PDB entry 1KC8 | X-ray diffraction, 3.01 A resolution | chains A and C of the 30 polymer chains in the assembly

== Chain A ==
Molecule: 23S RRNA
From: Haloarcula marismortui
Sequence (2922 nucleotides; each row starts with the number of its first residue):
     2 UUGGCUACUA UGCCAGCUGG UGGAUUGCUC GGCUCAGGCG CUGAUGAAGG ACGUGCCAAG
    62 CUGCGAUAAG CCAUGGGGAG CCGCACGGAG GCGAAGAACC AUGGAUUUCC GAAUGAGAAU
   122 CUCUCUAACA AUUGCUUCGC GCAAUGAGGA ACCCCGAGAA CUGAAACAUC UCAGUAUCGG
   182 GAGGAACAGA AAACGCAAUG UGAUGUCGUU AGUAACCGCG AGUGAACGCG AUACAGCCCA
   242 AACCGAAGCC CUCACGGGCA AUGUGGUGUC AGGGCUACCU CUCAUCAGCC GACCGUCUCG
   302 ACGAAGUCUC UUGGAACAGA GCGUGAUACA GGGUGACAAC CCCGUACUCG AGACCAGUAC
   362 GACGUGCGGU AGUGCCAGAG UAGCGGGGGU UGGAUAUCCC UCGCGAAUAA CGCAGGCAUC
   422 GACUGCGAAG GCUAAACACA ACCUGAGACC GAUAGUGAAC AAGUAGUGUG AACGAACGCU
   482 GCAAAGUACC CUCAGAAGGG AGGCGAAAUA GAGCAUGAAA UCAGUUGGCG AUCGAGCGAC
   542 AGGGCAUACA AGGUCCCUCG ACGAAUGACC GACGCGCGAG CGUCCAGUAA GACUCACGGG
   602 AAGCCGAUGU UCUGUCGUAC GUUUUGAAAA ACGAGCCAGG GAGUGUGUCU GCAUGGCAAG
   662 UCUAACCGGA GUAUCCGGGG AGGCACAGGG AAACCGACAU GGCCGCAGGG CUUUGCCCGA
   722 GGGCCGCCGU CUUCAAGGGC GGGGAGCCAU GUGGACACGA CCCGAAUCCG GACGAUCUAC
   782 GCAUGGACAA GAUGAAGCGU GCCGAAAGGC ACGUGGAAGU CUGUUAGAGU UGGUGUCCUA
   842 CAAUACCCUC UCGUGAUCUA UGUGUAGGGG UGAAAGGCCC AUCGAGUCCG GCAACAGCUG
   902 GUUCCAAUCG AAACAUGUCG AAGCAUGACC UCCGCCGAGG UAGUCUGUGA GGUAGAGCGA
   962 CCGAUUGGUG UGUCCGCCUC CGAGAGGAGU CGGCACACCU GUCAAACUCC AAACUUACAG
  1022 ACGCCGUUUG ACGCGGGGAU UCCGGUGCGC GGGGUAAGCC UGUGUACCAG GAGGGGAACA
  1082 ACCCAGAGAU AGGUUAAGGU CCCCAAGUGU GGAUUAAGUG UAAUCCUCUG AAGGUGGUCU
  1142 CGAGCCCUAG ACAGCCGGGA GGUGAGCUUA GAAGCAGCUA CCCUCUAAGA AAAGCGUAAC
  1202 AGCUUACCGG CCGAGGUUUG AGGCGCCCAA AAUGAUCGGG ACUCAAAUCC ACCACCGAGA
  1262 CCUGUCCGUA CCACUCAUAC UGGUAAUCGA GUAGAUUGGC GCUCUAAUUG GAUGGAAGUA
  1322 GGGGUGAAAA CUCCUAUGGA CCGAUUAGUG ACGAAAAUCC UGGCCAUAGU AGCAGCGAUA
  1382 GUCGGGUGAG AACCCCGACG GCCUAAUGGA UAAGGGUUCC UCAGCACUGC UGAUCAGCUG
  1442 AGGGUUAGCC GGUCCUAAGU CAUACCGCAA CUCGACUAUG ACGAAAUGGG AAACGGGUUA
  1502 AUAUUCCCGU GCCACUAUGC AGUGAAAGUU GACGCCCUGG GGUCGAUCAC GCUGGGCAUU
  1562 CGCCCAGUCG AACCGUCCAA CUCCGUGGAA GCCGUAAUGG CAGGAAGCGG ACGAACGGCG
  1622 GCAUAGGGAA ACGUGAUUCA ACCUGGGGCC CAUGAAAAGA CGAGCAUAGU GUCCGUACCG
  1682 AGAACCGACA CAGGUGUCCA UGGCGGCGAA AGCCAAGGCC UGUCGGGAGC AACCAACGUU
  1742 AGGGAAUUCG GCAAGUUAGU CCCGUACCUU CGGAAGAAGG GAUGCCUGCU CCGGAACGGA
  1802 GCAGGUCGCA GUGACUCGGA AGCUCGGACU GUCUAGUAAC AACAUAGGUG ACCGCAAAUC
  1862 CGCAAGGACU CGUACGGUCA CUGAAUCCUG CCCAGUGCAG GUAUCUGAAC ACCUCGUACA
  1922 AGAGGACGAA GGACCUGUCA ACGGCGGGGG UAACUAUGAC CCUCUUAAGG UAGCGUAGUA
  1982 CCUUGCCGCA UCAGUAGCGG CUUGCAUGAA UGGAUUAACC AGAGCUUCAC UGUCCCAACG
  2042 UUGGGCCCGG UGAACUGUAC AUUCCAGUGC GGAGUCUGGA GACACCCAGG GGGAAGCGAA
  2102 GACCCUAUGG AGCUUUACUG CAGGCUGUCG CUGAGACGUG GUCGCCGAUG UGCAGCAUAG
  2162 GUAGGAGACA CUACACAGGU ACCCGCGCUA GCGGGCCACC GAGUCAACAG UGAAAUACUA
  2222 CCCGUCGGUG ACUGCGACUC UCACUCCGGG AGGAGGACAC CGAUAGCCGG GCAGUUUGAC
  2282 UGGGGCGGUA CGCGCUCGAA AAGAUAUCGA GCGCGCCCUA UGGCUAUCUC AGCCGGGACA
  2342 GAGACCCGGC GAAGAGUGCA AGAGCAAAAG AUAGCUUGAC AGUGUUCUUC CCAACGAGGA
  2402 ACGCUGACGC GAAAGCGUGG UCUAGCGAAC CAAUUAGCCU GCUUGAUGCG GGCAAUUGAU
  2462 GACAGAAAAG CUACCCUAGG GAUAACAGAG UCGUCACUCG CAAGAGCACA UAUCGACCGA
  2522 GUGGCUUGCU ACCUCGAUGU CGGUUCCCUC CAUCCUGCCC GUGCAGAAGC GGGCAAGGGU
  2582 GAGGUUGUUC GCCUAUUAAA GGAGGUCGUG AGCUGGGUUU AGACCGUCGU GAGACAGGUC
  2642 GGCUGCUAUC UACUGGGUGU GUAAUGGUGU CUGACAAGAA CGACCGUAUA GUACGAGAGG
  2702 AACUACGGUU GGUGGCCACU GGUGUACCGG UUGUUCGAGA GAGCACGUGC CGGGUAGCCA
  2762 CGCCACACGG GGUAAGAGCU GAACGCAUCU AAGCUCGAAA CCCACUUGGA AAAGAGACAC
  2822 CGCCGAGGUC CCGCGUACAA GACGCGGUCG AUAGACUCGG GGUGUGCGCG UCGAGGUAAC
  2882 GAGACGUUAA GCCCACGAGC ACUAACAGAC CAAAGCCAUC AU
Unresolved in the structure: 2-9, 126-127, 715, 971-998, 1560, 1952-1963, 2137-2236, 2339-2343, 2665-2666, 2915-2923
Differences from the reference sequence: conflict C560 (U3155 in 3377779)
Ion coordination: Mg2+ site 1 near G28 (its only coordinating residue here); Na+ site 1: C40, G41; Na+ site 2: G56, A59, G61; Na+ site 3 near U108 (its only coordinating residue here); Mg2+ site 2 near U115 (its only coordinating residue here); Na+ site 4: C141, G142; Na+ site 5 near U146 (its only coordinating residue here); Mg2+ site 3: C162, U2276; K+ site 1: C162, U163, U172; Mg2+ site 4: A165, A167, C168; Na+ site 6: A165, A166; Mg2+ site 5: A166, G219; 97 more Mg2+ sites not listed; 64 more Na+ sites not listed; 2 more K+ sites not listed
Residues lining bound ligands:
  - blasticidin s (BLS), molecule 1: A2007, G2285, G2286, C2287, U2628, A2635, C2636, A2637
  - blasticidin s (BLS), molecule 2: C2104, C2105, G2284, G2285, U2473, A2474, A2485, A2635, C2636, A2637

== Chain C ==
Name: Ribosomal protein L2
From: Haloarcula marismortui
UniProtKB: P20276 (RL2_HALMA); residue numbers follow UniProt; this construct covers 1-239
Sequence (239 residues; numbered 1 to 239; the number before each row is that of its first residue):
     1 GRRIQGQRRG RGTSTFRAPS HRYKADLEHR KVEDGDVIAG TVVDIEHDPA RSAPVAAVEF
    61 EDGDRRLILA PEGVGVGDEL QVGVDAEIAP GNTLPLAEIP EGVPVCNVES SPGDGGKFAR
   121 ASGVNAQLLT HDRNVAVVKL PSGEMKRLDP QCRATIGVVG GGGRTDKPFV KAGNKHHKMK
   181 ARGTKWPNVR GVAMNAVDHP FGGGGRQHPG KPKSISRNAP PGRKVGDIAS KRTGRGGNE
Unresolved in the structure: 238-239
Ion coordination: Mg2+ site 1: Asp-26 (shared with C1872(A), G1873(A) of chain A); Mg2+ site 2: Asn-188 (shared with A1845(A), U1846(A), G1884(A) of chain A); Na+: Phe-201, His-208; Mg2+ site 3: Gln-207 (shared with U1883(A), U2012(A) of chain A)

== Interface between chain A and chain C ==
Contacting residue pairs (261):
  C781(A) / Thr-15(C)  hydrogen bond to the sugar
  G782(A) / Ser-14(C)  hydrogen bond to the sugar
  G782(A) / Thr-15(C)  hydrogen bond to the sugar
  C783(A) / Ser-14(C)  sugar contact
  C783(A) / His-21(C)  hydrogen bond to the phosphate
  C783(A) / Lys-180(C)  phosphate contact
  A784(A) / His-21(C)  salt bridge to the phosphate
  A784(A) / Arg-22(C)  salt bridge to the phosphate
  G820(A) / Lys-171(C)  salt bridge to the phosphate
  G820(A) / Ala-172(C)  hydrogen bond to the base
  G820(A) / Gly-173(C)  hydrogen bond to the base
  A857(A) / Ala-172(C)  base contact
  A857(A) / Gly-173(C)  phosphate contact
  A857(A) / His-176(C)  sugar contact
  A857(A) / His-177(C)  salt bridge to the phosphate
  A857(A) / Trp-186(C)  base contact
  U866(A) / Arg-11(C)  hydrogen bond to the sugar
  U866(A) / Thr-13(C)  sugar contact
  A867(A) / Arg-11(C)  salt bridge to the phosphate
  G870(A) / Arg-3(C)  salt bridge to the phosphate
  G871(A) / Arg-2(C)  hydrogen bond to the base
  G871(A) / Arg-3(C)  salt bridge to the phosphate
  G871(A) / Arg-8(C)  salt bridge to the phosphate
  G871(A) / Arg-11(C)  hydrogen bond to the phosphate
  U872(A) / Arg-2(C)  hydrogen bond to the base
  U872(A) / Arg-8(C)  hydrogen bond to the base
  U872(A) / Thr-13(C)  hydrogen bond to the phosphate
  U872(A) / Phe-16(C)  phosphate contact
  G873(A) / Arg-2(C)  base contact
  G873(A) / Arg-8(C)  hydrogen bond to the base
  G873(A) / Thr-15(C)  phosphate contact
  G873(A) / Lys-185(C)  salt bridge to the phosphate
  G873(A) / Asp-198(C)  hydrogen bond to the base
  A874(A) / Lys-185(C)  salt bridge to the phosphate
  A874(A) / Pro-187(C)  sugar contact
  A874(A) / Val-189(C)  sugar contact
  A875(A) / Val-189(C)  sugar contact
  A875(A) / Ala-193(C)  hydrogen bond to the sugar
  A875(A) / Met-194(C)  base contact
  A875(A) / Asp-198(C)  base contact
  G877(A) / Asn-195(C)  hydrogen bond to the sugar
  G877(A) / Val-197(C)  base contact
  G878(A) / Arg-2(C)  hydrogen bond to the base
  C879(A) / Arg-2(C)  base contact
  A886(A) / Gly-1(C)  hydrogen bond to the base
  A886(A) / Arg-2(C)  base contact
  G1460(A) / Arg-17(C)  salt bridge to the phosphate
  C1652(A) / Ser-52(C)  phosphate contact
  C1652(A) / Arg-164(C)  hydrogen bond to the base
  C1652(A) / Thr-165(C)  base contact
  C1652(A) / Lys-167(C)  hydrogen bond to the base
  C1652(A) / Phe-169(C)  stacking on the base
  C1652(A) / Lys-178(C)  hydrogen bond to the base
  A1653(A) / His-47(C)  salt bridge to the phosphate
  A1653(A) / Ser-52(C)  hydrogen bond to the phosphate
  A1653(A) / His-177(C)  stacking on the base
  A1653(A) / Lys-178(C)  sugar contact
  U1654(A) / Lys-24(C)  hydrogen bond to the sugar
  U1654(A) / His-47(C)  stacking on the base
  U1654(A) / Pro-49(C)  phosphate contact
  C1844(A) / Arg-190(C)  salt bridge to the phosphate
  C1844(A) / Gln-207(C)  hydrogen bond to the phosphate
  A1845(A) / Pro-187(C)  phosphate contact
  A1845(A) / Asn-188(C)  phosphate contact
  A1845(A) / Val-189(C)  phosphate contact
  A1845(A) / Arg-190(C)  salt bridge to the phosphate
  U1846(A) / Ala-172(C)  hydrogen bond to the sugar
  U1846(A) / Trp-186(C)  sugar contact
  U1846(A) / Pro-187(C)  phosphate contact
  U1846(A) / Asn-188(C)  hydrogen bond to the phosphate
  A1847(A) / Phe-169(C)  hydrogen bond to the phosphate
  A1847(A) / Val-170(C)  hydrogen bond to the sugar
  A1847(A) / Lys-175(C)  salt bridge to the phosphate
  A1847(A) / Trp-186(C)  hydrogen bond to the phosphate
  G1848(A) / Pro-168(C)  phosphate contact
  G1848(A) / Phe-169(C)  hydrogen bond to the phosphate
  U1850(A) / Arg-235(C)  hydrogen bond to the phosphate
  G1851(A) / Gly-226(C)  base contact
  G1851(A) / Asp-227(C)  hydrogen bond to the base
  G1851(A) / Thr-233(C)  sugar contact
  G1851(A) / Gly-234(C)  sugar contact
  G1851(A) / Arg-235(C)  salt bridge to the phosphate
  A1852(A) / Asp-227(C)  sugar contact
  A1852(A) / Ile-228(C)  hydrogen bond to the sugar
  A1852(A) / Ser-230(C)  phosphate contact
  A1852(A) / Lys-231(C)  phosphate contact
  A1852(A) / Arg-232(C)  sugar contact
  C1853(A) / Arg-217(C)  hydrogen bond to the sugar
  C1853(A) / Ile-228(C)  sugar contact
  C1853(A) / Ala-229(C)  sugar contact
  C1853(A) / Lys-231(C)  salt bridge to the phosphate
  C1854(A) / Lys-231(C)  salt bridge to the phosphate
  G1855(A) / Phe-118(C)  base contact
  G1855(A) / Leu-140(C)  base contact
  G1855(A) / Pro-141(C)  base contact
  G1855(A) / Ser-142(C)  hydrogen bond to the base
  G1855(A) / Glu-144(C)  hydrogen bond to the sugar
  G1855(A) / Lys-146(C)  hydrogen bond to the phosphate
  C1856(A) / Lys-117(C)  sugar contact
  C1856(A) / Lys-146(C)  salt bridge to the phosphate
  A1857(A) / Ser-110(C)  hydrogen bond to the phosphate
  A1857(A) / Lys-117(C)  phosphate contact
  A1859(A) / Arg-217(C)  hydrogen bond to the phosphate
  U1860(A) / Arg-9(C)  hydrogen bond to the base
  U1860(A) / Arg-217(C)  salt bridge to the phosphate
  U1860(A) / Lys-224(C)  salt bridge to the phosphate
  U1860(A) / Ile-228(C)  sugar contact
  C1861(A) / Gly-6(C)  hydrogen bond to the sugar
  C1861(A) / Gln-7(C)  hydrogen bond to the sugar
  C1861(A) / Gly-10(C)  hydrogen bond to the sugar
  C1861(A) / Pro-221(C)  phosphate contact
  C1861(A) / Lys-224(C)  phosphate contact
  C1862(A) / Arg-3(C)  hydrogen bond to the phosphate
  C1862(A) / Gln-7(C)  hydrogen bond to the phosphate
  C1862(A) / Gly-10(C)  sugar contact
  C1862(A) / Arg-11(C)  sugar contact
  C1862(A) / Pro-221(C)  phosphate contact
  G1863(A) / Arg-3(C)  salt bridge to the phosphate
  G1868(A) / Gly-10(C)  hydrogen bond to the base
  A1869(A) / Arg-9(C)  base contact
  A1869(A) / Gly-12(C)  sugar contact
  A1869(A) / Phe-16(C)  sugar contact
  A1869(A) / Arg-17(C)  phosphate contact
  C1870(A) / Arg-9(C)  sugar contact
  C1870(A) / Phe-16(C)  sugar contact
  C1870(A) / Arg-17(C)  phosphate contact
  C1870(A) / Ala-18(C)  hydrogen bond to the phosphate
  C1870(A) / Gly-183(C)  phosphate contact
  U1871(A) / Ala-18(C)  phosphate contact
  U1871(A) / Gly-183(C)  hydrogen bond to the phosphate
  C1872(A) / Ala-18(C)  phosphate contact
  C1872(A) / Ser-20(C)  hydrogen bond to the phosphate
  C1872(A) / Tyr-23(C)  base contact
  C1872(A) / Lys-24(C)  base contact
  C1872(A) / Ala-25(C)  hydrogen bond to the sugar
  C1872(A) / Asp-26(C)  hydrogen bond to the base
  C1872(A) / Ala-50(C)  sugar contact
  G1873(A) / Asp-26(C)  phosphate contact
  G1873(A) / Leu-27(C)  phosphate contact
  G1873(A) / Arg-51(C)  phosphate contact
  G1873(A) / Arg-120(C)  salt bridge to the phosphate
  U1874(A) / Arg-51(C)  salt bridge to the phosphate
  U1874(A) / Lys-117(C)  hydrogen bond to the sugar
  U1874(A) / Phe-118(C)  sugar contact
  U1874(A) / Ala-119(C)  hydrogen bond to the sugar
  U1874(A) / Arg-120(C)  salt bridge to the phosphate
  U1874(A) / Ala-121(C)  phosphate contact
  A1875(A) / Phe-118(C)  phosphate contact
  A1875(A) / Ala-119(C)  hydrogen bond to the phosphate
  A1875(A) / Arg-120(C)  hydrogen bond to the phosphate
  A1875(A) / Ala-121(C)  hydrogen bond to the phosphate
  A1875(A) / Val-124(C)  phosphate contact
  A1875(A) / Pro-141(C)  sugar contact
  A1875(A) / Ser-142(C)  hydrogen bond to the sugar
  C1876(A) / Ala-121(C)  sugar contact
  C1876(A) / Ser-122(C)  hydrogen bond to the sugar
  C1876(A) / Gly-123(C)  hydrogen bond to the base
  C1876(A) / Val-124(C)  base contact
  C1876(A) / Pro-141(C)  phosphate contact
  C1876(A) / Gly-162(C)  base contact
  C1876(A) / Gly-163(C)  hydrogen bond to the base
  C1876(A) / Arg-164(C)  hydrogen bond to the phosphate
  C1876(A) / Thr-165(C)  hydrogen bond to the sugar
  G1877(A) / Arg-164(C)  salt bridge to the phosphate
  G1877(A) / Lys-178(C)  salt bridge to the phosphate
  G1878(A) / Arg-182(C)  salt bridge to the phosphate
  U1879(A) / Arg-9(C)  hydrogen bond to the phosphate
  U1879(A) / Gly-183(C)  phosphate contact
  U1879(A) / Thr-184(C)  hydrogen bond to the phosphate
  C1880(A) / Gly-6(C)  phosphate contact
  C1880(A) / Arg-9(C)  salt bridge to the phosphate
  C1880(A) / Val-225(C)  sugar contact
  C1880(A) / Gly-226(C)  hydrogen bond to the sugar
  A1881(A) / His-199(C)  salt bridge to the phosphate
  A1881(A) / Phe-201(C)  phosphate contact
  A1881(A) / Lys-213(C)  sugar contact
  A1881(A) / Val-225(C)  phosphate contact
  A1881(A) / Gly-226(C)  hydrogen bond to the sugar
  C1882(A) / Arg-190(C)  phosphate contact
  C1882(A) / Gly-191(C)  hydrogen bond to the phosphate
  C1882(A) / Val-192(C)  hydrogen bond to the phosphate
  C1882(A) / Phe-201(C)  phosphate contact
  C1882(A) / Lys-213(C)  sugar contact
  U1883(A) / Arg-190(C)  salt bridge to the phosphate
  G1884(A) / Arg-190(C)  base contact
  G1898(A) / Pro-212(C)  sugar contact
  G1898(A) / Ser-214(C)  hydrogen bond to the sugar
  C1899(A) / Ser-214(C)  sugar contact
  C1899(A) / Ile-215(C)  sugar contact
  C1899(A) / Ser-216(C)  sugar contact
  C1899(A) / Ala-229(C)  sugar contact
  C1899(A) / Ser-230(C)  hydrogen bond to the sugar
  A1900(A) / Ser-216(C)  phosphate contact
  A1900(A) / Arg-217(C)  hydrogen bond to the phosphate
  A1900(A) / Ala-229(C)  sugar contact
  A1900(A) / Ser-230(C)  sugar contact
  A1900(A) / Lys-231(C)  sugar contact
  G1938(A) / Lys-231(C)  hydrogen bond to the base
  U1939(A) / Arg-232(C)  hydrogen bond to the phosphate
  U1939(A) / Thr-233(C)  hydrogen bond to the sugar
  U1939(A) / Gly-236(C)  phosphate contact
  U1939(A) / Gly-237(C)  phosphate contact
  C1940(A) / Arg-232(C)  salt bridge to the phosphate
  C1940(A) / Thr-233(C)  sugar contact
  C1940(A) / Gly-234(C)  phosphate contact
  C1940(A) / Arg-235(C)  phosphate contact
  C1940(A) / Gly-236(C)  hydrogen bond to the phosphate
  A1941(A) / Gly-234(C)  sugar contact
  A1941(A) / Arg-235(C)  hydrogen bond to the phosphate
  A1941(A) / Gly-236(C)  phosphate contact
  A1942(A) / Pro-212(C)  base contact
  A1942(A) / Lys-213(C)  salt bridge to the phosphate
  A1942(A) / Asp-227(C)  sugar contact
  A1942(A) / Thr-233(C)  hydrogen bond to the sugar
  A1942(A) / Gly-234(C)  hydrogen bond to the phosphate
  C1943(A) / Pro-209(C)  phosphate contact
  C1943(A) / Gly-210(C)  sugar contact
  C1943(A) / Lys-211(C)  sugar contact
  C1943(A) / Pro-212(C)  sugar contact
  G1944(A) / His-208(C)  salt bridge to the phosphate
  G1944(A) / Pro-209(C)  phosphate contact
  U2012(A) / Gln-207(C)  sugar contact
  C2114(A) / Gly-1(C)  hydrogen bond to the phosphate
  C2114(A) / Ala-196(C)  phosphate contact
  C2114(A) / Val-197(C)  phosphate contact
  U2115(A) / Ala-196(C)  phosphate contact
  U2116(A) / Lys-211(C)  salt bridge to the phosphate
  A2123(A) / Pro-220(C)  base contact
  G2124(A) / Asn-218(C)  hydrogen bond to the base
  G2125(A) / Asn-218(C)  hydrogen bond to the sugar
  C2126(A) / Asn-218(C)  sugar contact
  C2248(A) / Ser-111(C)  hydrogen bond to the sugar
  C2248(A) / Pro-112(C)  hydrogen bond to the sugar
  G2249(A) / Gly-113(C)  sugar contact
  G2250(A) / Lys-31(C)  salt bridge to the phosphate
  G2250(A) / Glu-33(C)  base contact
  G2254(A) / Asp-149(C)  sugar contact
  A2255(A) / Asp-149(C)  sugar contact
  G2270(A) / Arg-223(C)  hydrogen bond to the phosphate
  G2271(A) / Arg-223(C)  salt bridge to the phosphate
  G2272(A) / Pro-220(C)  base contact
  G2272(A) / Pro-221(C)  sugar contact
  G2272(A) / Gly-222(C)  sugar contact
  G2272(A) / Arg-223(C)  salt bridge to the phosphate
  C2273(A) / Gly-1(C)  hydrogen bond to the phosphate
  C2273(A) / Arg-2(C)  phosphate contact
  C2625(A) / Gly-205(C)  phosphate contact
  C2625(A) / Gln-207(C)  hydrogen bond to the phosphate
  C2626(A) / Arg-206(C)  phosphate contact
  C2629(A) / Arg-206(C)  base contact
  G2630(A) / Arg-206(C)  hydrogen bond to the base
  G2630(A) / His-208(C)  base contact
  U2631(A) / Gly-210(C)  sugar contact
  G2632(A) / His-208(C)  salt bridge to the phosphate
  G2632(A) / Gly-210(C)  sugar contact
  A2633(A) / Gly-202(C)  phosphate contact
  A2633(A) / Gly-203(C)  phosphate contact
  A2633(A) / Gly-204(C)  hydrogen bond to the phosphate
  G2634(A) / Gly-203(C)  phosphate contact
  G2634(A) / Gly-204(C)  hydrogen bond to the phosphate
  G2634(A) / Gly-205(C)  hydrogen bond to the base
Also at the interface, not in a pair above, chain A (101 interface residues in all): U858, G865, A876, A1459, C1651, G1655, A1843, U2117, A2274
Also at the interface, not in a pair above, chain C (125 interface residues in all): Gln-5, Val-32, Asp-114, Gly-161, Ala-181, Pro-200

== Overview ==
Chain A and chain C form an interface of 101 and 125 residues respectively; the contacts include 90 hydrogen
bonds, 39 salt bridges and 3 aromatic stacking contacts. Polar contacts include G820(A)/Ala-172(C),
G820(A)/Gly-173(C) and G871(A)/Arg-2(C). Chain A binds blasticidin s.
Here chain A is 23S RRNA and chain C is Ribosomal protein L2, both from Haloarcula marismortui. Entry 1KC8
(Co-crystal Structure of Blasticidin S Bound to the 50S Ribosomal Subunit) was determined by X-ray
diffraction, deposited together with 1K73, 1N8R and 1NJI.
